Entry 2W3H (X-ray diffraction, 1.80 A resolution); this record covers chains A and B.

Chain A (and B):
Protein: Two component sensor histidine kinase devs (gaf family protein)
From: Mycobacterium tuberculosis
Notes: EC 2.7.3.-; fragment: gaf domain, residues 63-210; chain B of this document is another copy of the same molecule, construct and numbering; everything in this record applies to it too
Reference sequence: P95194 (P95194_MYCTU); residue numbers follow UniProt; this construct covers 63-210
Chain sequence (153 residues; row label = number of the first residue in the row):
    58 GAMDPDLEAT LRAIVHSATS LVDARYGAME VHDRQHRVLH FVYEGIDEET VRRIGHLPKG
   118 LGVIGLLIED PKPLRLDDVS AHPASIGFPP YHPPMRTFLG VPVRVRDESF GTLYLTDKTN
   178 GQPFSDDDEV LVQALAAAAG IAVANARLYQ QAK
Disordered / not traced: 205-210 (chain B: 58-61, 206-210)
Metal / ion sites: Ca2+: Asp80, Asp183; heme Fe: His149 (together with cyanide ion)
Residues lining bound ligands:
  - cyanide ion (CYN): Phe98, Pro115, His149, Tyr171
  - heme (HEM): Tyr83, Gly84, Ala85, Phe98, Tyr100, Glu101, Ile103, Val108, Ile111, Gly112, His113, Leu114, Pro115, Lys116, Gly117, Leu118, Gly119, Val120, Val136, Ala141, Ser142, Ile143, Gly144, Phe145, Pro146, His149, Met152, Phe155, Tyr171, Thr173
What the authors report for this chain:
  - binding site for cyanide ion: Tyr171
  - contacts within the chain: Glu87-His89 (hydrogen bond)
  - conformationally variable residues (side-chain flip): Glu87

Interface between chain A and chain B:
Pairs across the interface - 26 pairs, chain A then chain B:
  Pro62(A) with Arg163(B)
  Asp63(A) with Val162(B); Arg163(B), hydrogen bond (side chain-backbone); Ile198(B)
  Leu64(A) with Ile198(B), hydrophobic
  Thr67(A) with Ala194(B); Ala195(B); Ile198(B)
  Ala70(A) with Ala191(B), hydrophobic
  His73(A) with Val187(B)
  Ser74(A) with Val187(B); Leu188(B)
  Leu188(A) with Leu78(B)
  Ala191(A) with Ser74(B); Leu78(B), hydrophobic
  Leu192(A) with Leu192(B), hydrophobic
  Ala195(A) with Leu192(B), hydrophobic; Ala195(B)
  Ile198(A) with Thr67(B); Ile71(B), hydrophobic
  Ala199(A) with Ile198(B)
  Asn202(A) with Ile198(B); Ala199(B); Asn202(B), hydrogen bond
  Ala203(A) with Ile198(B)
  Arg204(A) with Asn202(B)
Other interface residues (no listed pair), chain A (18 interface residues in all): Ile71, Leu78

Overview:
The interface between chain A and chain B involves 18 residues on one side and 15 on the other, with 2
hydrogen bonds. Polar pairs include Asp63(A)-Arg163(B) and Asn202(A)-Asn202(B). Bound to chain A: heme and
cyanide ion. The paper reports a binding site for cyanide ion at Tyr171(A); conformational variability at
Glu87(A).
Both chains are Two component sensor histidine kinase devs (gaf family protein) (Mycobacterium tuberculosis).
Entry 2W3H (Cyanide bound structure of the first GAF domain of Mycobacterium tuberculosis DosS) was determined
by X-ray diffraction together with 2W3D, 2W3E, 2W3F and 2W3G from the same study.
